PDB entry 5IK2 | X-ray diffraction, 2.60 A resolution | chains F and G of the 8 polymer chains in the assembly

Chain F:
Name: ATP synthase subunit beta
From: Caldalkalibacillus thermarum TA2.A1
Notes: EC 3.6.3.14
UniProt: F5LA72 (F5LA72_9BACI); residue numbers follow UniProt; this construct covers 1-462
Amino-acid sequence (462 residues; each row starts with the number of its first residue):
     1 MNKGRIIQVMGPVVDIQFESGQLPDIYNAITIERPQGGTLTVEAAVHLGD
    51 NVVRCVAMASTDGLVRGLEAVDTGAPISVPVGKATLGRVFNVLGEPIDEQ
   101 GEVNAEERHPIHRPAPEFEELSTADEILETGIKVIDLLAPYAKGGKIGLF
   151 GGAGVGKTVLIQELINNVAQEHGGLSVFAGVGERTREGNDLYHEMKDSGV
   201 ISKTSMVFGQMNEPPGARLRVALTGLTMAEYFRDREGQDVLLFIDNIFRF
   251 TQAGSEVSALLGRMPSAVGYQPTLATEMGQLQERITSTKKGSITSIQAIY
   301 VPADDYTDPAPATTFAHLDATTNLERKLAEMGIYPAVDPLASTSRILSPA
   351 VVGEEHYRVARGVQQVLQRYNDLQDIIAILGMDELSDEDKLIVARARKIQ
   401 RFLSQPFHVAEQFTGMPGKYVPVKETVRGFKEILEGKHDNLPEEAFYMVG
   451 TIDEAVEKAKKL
Ion coordination: Mg2+: T158 (together with ADP)
Ligand contacts:
  - ADP (adenosine-5'-diphosphate), molecule 1: G152, A153, G154, V155, G156, K157, T158, V159, Y334, P335, F407, A410, F413, T414
  - ADP, molecule 2: S344, R345, Y357
Reported in the primary citation:
  - binding site for phosphate ion: K157, R184, D245, N246, R249

Chain G:
Name: ATP synthase gamma chain
From: Caldalkalibacillus thermarum TA2.A1
UniProt: F5LA73 (F5LA73_9BACI); residues 2-286 here = UniProt positions 2-286
Amino-acid sequence (285 residues; row label = number of the first residue in the row):
     2 QGMREIKRRIRSVKNTRQITKAMKMVAAAKLRRAQETAENARPYADKIKE
    52 VISSIAAGTKDFSHPMLEARPVKKTGYMVITSDRGLAGPYNANILRLVSK
   102 TIEERHQSKDEYVIFAVGRKGRDFFKKRGYPVVEEVTGISDTPSLTEIQD
   152 IAQSAIGMFADETFDKLTIFYNEFVSPIVQRPVEKQLLPLTSEEVLDGPV
   202 SAYEYEPDSESVLEVLLPKYAETLIYSALLDAKASEFGARMTAMGNATDN
   252 ATEMLETLTLQFNRARQAAITQEIAEIVAGANALR

How chain F and chain G interact:
Pairs across the interface (16; chain F residue first):
  A303(F) - R265(G)
  D375(F) - R10(G)  salt bridge
  D375(F) - M255(G)
  A378(F) - N251(G)  hydrogen bond (backbone-side chain)
  A378(F) - M255(G)  hydrophobic
  I379(F) - A248(G)
  I379(F) - N251(G)  hydrogen bond (backbone-side chain)
  I379(F) - A252(G)  hydrophobic
  I379(F) - M255(G)  hydrophobic
  L380(F) - L87(G)  hydrophobic
  D383(F) - G89(G)
  D383(F) - P90(G)
  E384(F) - L87(G)  hydrogen bond (side chain-backbone)
  D387(F) - K128(G)  salt bridge
  D387(F) - R129(G)  salt bridge
  E388(F) - K128(G)  salt bridge
Interface residues without a listed pair, chain F (10 interface residues in all): M264
Interface residues without a listed pair, chain G (14 interface residues in all): G86, A88, A284

Overview:
The interface between chain F and chain G involves 10 residues on one side and 14 on the other, with 3
hydrogen bonds and 4 salt bridges. Polar contacts include D375(F)-R10(G), D387(F)-K128(G) and D387(F)-R129(G).
Chain F binds ADP. From the paper: a binding site for phosphate ion at K157(F), R184(F) and D245(F) among
others.
Here chain F is ATP synthase subunit beta and chain G is ATP synthase gamma chain, both from
Caldalkalibacillus thermarum TA2.A1. Entry 5IK2 (Caldalaklibacillus thermarum F1-ATPase (epsilon mutant)) was
determined by X-ray diffraction, deposited together with 5HKK.
